7ZRA - chains C and G of the 4 polymer chains in the assembly; structure by X-ray diffraction, 2.80 A resolution.

Chain C:
Molecule: LexA repressor
From: Escherichia coli
Notes: EC 3.4.21.88
UniProt: C3SHL2 (C3SHL2_ECOLX); numbering as in UniProt (aligned over 1-202)
Chain sequence (202 residues; numbered 1 to 202; the number before each row is that of its first residue):
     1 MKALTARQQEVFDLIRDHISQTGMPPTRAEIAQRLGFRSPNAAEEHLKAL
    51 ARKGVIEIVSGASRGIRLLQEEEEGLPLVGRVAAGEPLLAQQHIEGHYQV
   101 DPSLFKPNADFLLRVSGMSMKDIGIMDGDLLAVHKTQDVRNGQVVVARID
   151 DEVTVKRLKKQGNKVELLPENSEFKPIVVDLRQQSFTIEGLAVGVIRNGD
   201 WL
Unresolved in the structure: 1-73

Chain G:
Molecule: Nanobody NbSOS1 (Nb14497)
From: Lama glama
Notes: antibody fragment or engineered binder
Chain sequence (132 residues; numbered 1 to 132; the number before each row is that of its first residue):
     1 QVQLVESGGGSVQAGGSLRLSCAASGSIFSINAMGWYRQAPGKQRELVAA
    51 ITRRGSTNYADFVKGRFTISRDNAKNTVYLQMNSLKPEDTAVYYCKARIE
   101 PDSSWGTEYEYWGQGTQVTVSSHHHHHHEPEA
Unresolved in the structure: 124-132
Disulfide bonds: C22-C95

Interface between chain C and chain G:
Contacting residue pairs - 30 pairs, chain C then chain G:
  Q91(C) - K64(G)
  Q91(C) - G65(G)
  Q92(C) - K64(G)
  E95(C) - N58(G)  hydrogen bond (backbone-side chain)
  E95(C) - Y59(G)  hydrogen bond (backbone-backbone)
  G96(C) - T57(G)
  G96(C) - Y59(G)
  H97(C) - G55(G)
  H97(C) - S56(G)
  H97(C) - T57(G)  hydrogen bond (backbone-backbone)
  Y98(C) - S56(G)
  Y98(C) - T57(G)
  Q99(C) - R54(G)
  Q99(C) - G55(G)  hydrogen bond (side chain-backbone)
  Q99(C) - S56(G)  hydrogen bond (backbone-side chain)
  W201(C) - A33(G)
  W201(C) - A50(G)
  W201(C) - I51(G)
  W201(C) - T52(G)
  W201(C) - S56(G)
  W201(C) - T57(G)
  W201(C) - N58(G)
  W201(C) - R98(G)  hydrogen bond (backbone-side chain)
  L202(C) - A33(G)
  L202(C) - G35(G)
  L202(C) - Y37(G)  hydrogen bond (backbone-side chain)
  L202(C) - L47(G)  hydrophobic
  L202(C) - A50(G)  hydrophobic
  L202(C) - K96(G)  hydrogen bond (backbone-side chain)
  L202(C) - R98(G)
Other interface residues (no listed pair), chain C (12 interface residues in all): L78, I94, D200
Other interface residues (no listed pair), chain G (24 interface residues in all): M34, W36, A49, A60, D61, A97, E110

Overview:
12 residues of chain C face 24 of chain G across their interface, with 8 hydrogen bonds. Among the polar pairs
are E95(C)-N58(G), Q99(C)-G55(G) and Q99(C)-S56(G).
Chain C is LexA repressor (Escherichia coli) and chain G is Nanobody NbSOS1 (Nb14497) (Lama glama); the
structure, Crystal structure of E.coli LexA in complex with nanobody NbSOS1(Nb14497), was determined by X-ray
diffraction together with 7OCJ and 7B5G from the same study.
